PDB entry 5TM7 | X-ray diffraction, 2.40 A resolution | chains A and B of the 4 polymer chains in the assembly

== Chain A (and B) ==
Protein: Estrogen receptor
Organism: Homo sapiens
Notes: fragment: ligand-binding domain; chain B of this document is another copy of the same molecule, construct and numbering; everything in this record applies to it too
Reference sequence: P03372 (ESR1_HUMAN), isoform P03372-3; residues 298-554 here correspond to UniProt positions 125-381 (UniProt number = residue number - 173)
Sequence (257 residues; numbered 298 to 554; the number before each row is that of its first residue):
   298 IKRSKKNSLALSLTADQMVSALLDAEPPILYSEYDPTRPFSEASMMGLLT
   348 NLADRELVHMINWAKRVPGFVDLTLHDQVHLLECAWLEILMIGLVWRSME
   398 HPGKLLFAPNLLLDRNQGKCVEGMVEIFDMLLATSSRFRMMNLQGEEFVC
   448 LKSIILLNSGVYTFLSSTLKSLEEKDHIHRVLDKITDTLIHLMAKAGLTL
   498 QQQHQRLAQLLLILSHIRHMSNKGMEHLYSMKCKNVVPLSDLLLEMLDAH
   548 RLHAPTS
Unresolved in the structure: 298-303, 464-471, 530-534, 551-554 (chain B: 298-304, 532-535, 549-554)
Construct notes: engineered mutation Ser-537 (Tyr364 in P03372)
Small-molecule neighbours: 7JY (7-{4-[(1S,4S,6R)-6-[(3-chlorophenoxy)sulfonyl]-3-(4-hydroxyphenyl)-7-oxabicyclo[2.2.1]hept-2-en-2-yl]phenoxy}heptanoic acid): Met-343, Leu-346, Thr-347, Ala-350, Glu-353, Trp-383, Leu-384, Leu-387, Met-388, Leu-391, Arg-394, Phe-404, Val-418, Glu-419, Gly-420, Met-421, Ile-424, Phe-425, Leu-428, Gly-521, His-524, Leu-525, Met-528, Lys-529, Leu-536, Leu-540, Leu-544

== How chain A and chain B interact ==
Residue-residue contacts - 58 pairs, chain A then chain B:
  Arg-434(A) with Tyr-459(B), hydrogen bond; His-476(B), hydrogen bond
  Ile-451(A) with Leu-509(B), hydrophobic
  Asn-455(A) with Leu-509(B), hydrogen bond (side chain-backbone); His-513(B), hydrogen bond (backbone-side chain)
  Val-458(A) with His-513(B)
  Tyr-459(A) with Ala-430(B); Arg-434(B), hydrogen bond; Ile-510(B); His-513(B)
  His-476(A) with Arg-434(B), hydrogen bond
  Asp-480(A) with Gln-502(B); Gln-506(B), hydrogen bond
  Thr-483(A) with His-501(B); Ala-505(B)
  Asp-484(A) with Gln-498(B), hydrogen bond; His-501(B), salt bridge; Gln-502(B), hydrogen bond
  Ile-487(A) with His-501(B)
  Leu-497(A) with Leu-497(B), hydrophobic
  Gln-498(A) with Asp-484(B), hydrogen bond
  His-501(A) with Thr-483(B); Asp-484(B), salt bridge; Ile-487(B); His-501(B), hydrogen bond; Leu-504(B)
  Gln-502(A) with Asp-480(B); Asp-484(B), hydrogen bond
  Leu-504(A) with His-501(B)
  Ala-505(A) with Thr-483(B); Leu-508(B), hydrophobic
  Gln-506(A) with Asp-480(B), hydrogen bond
  Leu-508(A) with Ala-505(B), hydrophobic
  Leu-509(A) with Ile-451(B), hydrophobic; Asn-455(B)
  Ser-512(A) with Leu-511(B); Ser-512(B), hydrogen bond (side chain-backbone); Arg-515(B)
  His-513(A) with Asn-455(B), hydrogen bond (side chain-backbone); Val-458(B); Tyr-459(B); Arg-515(B)
  Arg-515(A) with Ser-512(B), hydrogen bond; His-513(B); His-516(B)
  His-516(A) with Arg-515(B), hydrogen bond; Asn-519(B), hydrogen bond
  Asn-519(A) with His-516(B), hydrogen bond; Asn-519(B), hydrogen bond
  Lys-520(A) with Tyr-526(B), hydrogen bond; His-547(B), hydrogen bond (side chain-backbone)
  Glu-523(A) with Glu-523(B); Tyr-526(B)
  Tyr-526(A) with Lys-520(B); Glu-523(B), hydrogen bond
  Leu-549(A) with His-524(B)
  His-550(A) with Glu-523(B); His-524(B)
Interface residues without a listed pair, chain A (36 interface residues in all): Ala-430, Ser-456, Thr-460, Leu-479, Ile-510, Leu-511, His-547
Interface residues without a listed pair, chain B (36 interface residues in all): Glu-423, Met-427, Ser-456, Leu-479

== Overview ==
The chain A/chain B interface involves 36 residues from each chain, with 23 hydrogen bonds and 2 salt bridges.
Polar contacts include Asp-484(A)/His-501(B), Arg-434(A)/Tyr-459(B) and Arg-434(A)/His-476(B). Chain A binds
compound 7JY.
Both chains are Estrogen receptor (Homo sapiens). Entry 5TM7 (Crystal Structure of the ER-alpha Ligand-binding
Domain (Y537S) in Complex with the OBHS-ASC compound,
7-(4-((1R,4S,6R)-6-((3-chlorophenoxy)sulfonyl)-3-(4-hydroxyphenyl)-7-oxabicyclo[2.2.1]hept-2-en-2-yl)phenoxy)heptanoic
acid) was determined by X-ray diffraction, deposited together with 5KR9, 5KRA, 5KRC, 5KRF, 5KRH, 5KRI and 43
further entries.
